3VW4 - chains A and C of the 3 polymer chains in the assembly; structure by X-ray diffraction, 2.70 A resolution.

Chain A:
Molecule: Rep
From: Escherichia coli
Notes: fragment: DNA-bindig domain
Reference sequence: Q06B24 (Q06B24_ECOLX); numbering as in UniProt (aligned over 175-294)
Amino-acid sequence (128 residues; row label = number of the first residue in the row):
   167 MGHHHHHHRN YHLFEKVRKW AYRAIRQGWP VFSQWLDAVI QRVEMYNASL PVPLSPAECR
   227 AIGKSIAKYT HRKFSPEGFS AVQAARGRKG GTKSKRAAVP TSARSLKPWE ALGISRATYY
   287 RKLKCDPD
Disordered / not traced: 167-169, 292-294
Sequence notes: expression tag (167-174)

Chain C:
Molecule: 23-nt DNA strand
Sequence (23 nucleotides; each row starts with the number of its first residue):
     3 AATGAGACCA GATAAGCCTT ATC
Disordered / not traced: 23-25

Interface between chain A and chain C:
Pairs across the interface (31):
  Lys-185(A) / DT22(C)  base contact
  Trp-186(A) / DT22(C)  base contact
  Arg-189(A) / DT22(C)  base contact
  Arg-252(A) / DC19(C)  base contact
  Arg-252(A) / DC20(C)  hydrogen bond to the base
  Arg-252(A) / DT21(C)  salt bridge to the phosphate
  Gly-253(A) / DG18(C)  hydrogen bond to the base
  Gly-253(A) / DC19(C)  hydrogen bond to the base
  Lys-255(A) / DC19(C)  sugar contact
  Lys-255(A) / DC20(C)  salt bridge to the phosphate
  Gly-256(A) / DG18(C)  base contact
  Gly-256(A) / DC19(C)  hydrogen bond to the sugar
  Gly-257(A) / DG18(C)  base contact
  Lys-259(A) / DG18(C)  sugar contact
  Lys-259(A) / DC19(C)  salt bridge to the phosphate
  Ser-260(A) / DA17(C)  hydrogen bond to the base
  Ser-260(A) / DG18(C)  sugar contact
  Lys-261(A) / DA17(C)  sugar contact
  Arg-262(A) / DA14(C)  base contact
  Arg-262(A) / DT15(C)  hydrogen bond to the sugar
  Arg-262(A) / DA16(C)  sugar contact
  Arg-270(A) / DC10(C)  base contact
  Ile-280(A) / DG6(C)  phosphate contact
  Ser-281(A) / DG6(C)  hydrogen bond to the phosphate
  Ala-283(A) / DA7(C)  base contact
  Ala-283(A) / DG8(C)  base contact
  Thr-284(A) / DT5(C)  sugar contact
  Thr-284(A) / DG6(C)  hydrogen bond to the phosphate
  Arg-287(A) / DT5(C)  base contact
  Arg-287(A) / DG6(C)  hydrogen bond to the base
  Arg-287(A) / DA7(C)  base contact
Other interface residues (no listed pair), chain A (19 interface residues in all): Lys-288

Summary:
19 residues of chain A face 14 of chain C across their interface, with 9 hydrogen bonds and 3 salt bridges.
Polar contacts include Arg-252(A)/DC20(C), Gly-253(A)/DG18(C) and Gly-253(A)/DC19(C).
Here chain A is Rep (Escherichia coli) and chain C is a 23-nt DNA strand. Entry 3VW4 (Crystal structure of the
DNA-binding domain of ColE2-P9 Rep in complex with the replication origin) was determined by X-ray
diffraction.
